Entry 7O75 (electron microscopy, 3.20 A resolution); this record covers chains N and W of the 30 polymer chains in the assembly.

Chain N:
Molecule: Non-template DNA
Sequence (106 nucleotides; numbered 1 to 106; the number before each row is that of its first residue):
     1 CGAGAACAGTAGCACGCTGTGTATATAATAGCTATGGAACGTTCGATTCA
    51 CCTCCGATGTGTGTTGTACATACATAAAAATATCATAGCACAACTGCGCT
   101 GTGTCA
Unresolved in the structure: 1-10, 45-56, 87-106

Chain W:
Protein: Transcription initiation factor IIE subunit alpha
From: Saccharomyces cerevisiae S288C
UniProt: P36100 (T2EA_YEAST); residues 1-482 here = UniProt positions 1-482
Amino-acid sequence (492 residues; each row starts with the number of its first residue):
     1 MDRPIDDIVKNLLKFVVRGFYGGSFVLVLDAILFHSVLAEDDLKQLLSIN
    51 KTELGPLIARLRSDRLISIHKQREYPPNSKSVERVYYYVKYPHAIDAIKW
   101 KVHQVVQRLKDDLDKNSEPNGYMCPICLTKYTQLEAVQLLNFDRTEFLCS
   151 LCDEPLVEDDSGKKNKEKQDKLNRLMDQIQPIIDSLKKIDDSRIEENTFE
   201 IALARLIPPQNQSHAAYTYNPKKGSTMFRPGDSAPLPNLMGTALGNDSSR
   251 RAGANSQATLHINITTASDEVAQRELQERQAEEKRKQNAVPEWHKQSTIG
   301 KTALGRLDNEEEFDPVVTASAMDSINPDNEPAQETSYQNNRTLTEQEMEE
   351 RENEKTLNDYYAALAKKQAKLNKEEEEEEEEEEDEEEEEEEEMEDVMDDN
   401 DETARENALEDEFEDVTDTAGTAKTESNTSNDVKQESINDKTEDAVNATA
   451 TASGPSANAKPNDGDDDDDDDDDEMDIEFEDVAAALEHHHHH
Unresolved in the structure: 1, 236-257, 307-348, 370-408, 417-492
Sequence notes: expression tag (483-492)
Metal / ion sites: Zn2+: Cys-124, Cys-127, Cys-149, Cys-152
UniProt features mapped onto this chain:
  - zinc finger: Cys-124 to Cys-152 (C4-type)

Chain N / chain W interface:
Pairs across the interface (5; chain N residue first):
  DA38(N) with Asn-50(W), phosphate contact; Thr-52(W), hydrogen bond to the phosphate
  DA39(N) with Asn-50(W), phosphate contact; Lys-51(W), hydrogen bond to the phosphate; Thr-52(W), phosphate contact
Interface residues without a listed pair, chain N (4 interface residues in all): DT43, DC44
Interface residues without a listed pair, chain W (4 interface residues in all): Lys-80

Overview:
Chain N and chain W each contribute 4 residues to their interface; the contacts include 2 hydrogen bonds.
Among the polar pairs are DA38(N)/Thr-52(W) and DA39(N)/Lys-51(W). The Zn2+ site is built by Cys-124(W),
Cys-127(W), Cys-149(W) and Cys-152(W).
Here chain N is Non-template DNA and chain W is Transcription initiation factor IIE subunit alpha
(Saccharomyces cerevisiae S288C). Entry 7O75 (Yeast RNA polymerase II transcription pre-initiation complex
with open promoter DNA) was determined by electron microscopy, deposited together with 7O4I, 7O4J, 7O4K, 7O4L,
7O72 and 7O73.
